Entry 9FG1 (electron microscopy, 3.10 A resolution); this record covers chains C and D of the 7 polymer chains in the assembly.

[Chain C]
Name: Isoform 1 of Gamma-aminobutyric acid receptor subunit gamma-2
Organism: Homo sapiens
UniProtKB: P18507 (GBRG2_HUMAN), isoform P18507-2; the construct has insertions or renumbered stretches relative to UniProt, so the offset changes along the chain: 1-322 = UniProt 40-361; 400-428 = UniProt 447-475
Chain sequence (373 residues; row label = number of the first residue in the row; note: 71 numbers in that range are skipped by the numbering (no residue carries them; nothing is unmodelled there); numbers below 1 keep their minus sign (Thr-1 is residue -1)):
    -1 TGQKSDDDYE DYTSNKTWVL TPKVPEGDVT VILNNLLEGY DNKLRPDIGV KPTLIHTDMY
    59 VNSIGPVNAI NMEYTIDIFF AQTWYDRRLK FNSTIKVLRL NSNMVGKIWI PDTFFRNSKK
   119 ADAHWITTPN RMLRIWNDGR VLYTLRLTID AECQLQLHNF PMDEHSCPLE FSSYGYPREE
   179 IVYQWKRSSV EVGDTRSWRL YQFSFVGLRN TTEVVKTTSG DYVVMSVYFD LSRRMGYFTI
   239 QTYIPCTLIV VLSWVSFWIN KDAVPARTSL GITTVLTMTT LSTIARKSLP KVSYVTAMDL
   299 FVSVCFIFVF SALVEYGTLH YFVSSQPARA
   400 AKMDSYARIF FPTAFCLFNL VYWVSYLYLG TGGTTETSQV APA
Unresolved in the structure: -1 to 24, 429-442
Construct notes: expression tag (-1 to 0, 429-442); conflict Thr11 (Ala50 in P18507); linker (323-328)
Disulfides: Cys151-Cys165
Covalent attachments: N-acetylglucosamine (NAG) linked to Asn208
Residues lining bound ligands: D3D ((19S,22R,25R)-22,25,26-trihydroxy-16,22-dioxo-17,21,23-trioxa-22lambda~5~-phosphahexacosan-19-yl (9E)-octadec-9-enoate): Arg231, Arg232, Met233, Gly234, Thr237, Ile238, Ile242, Pro243, Thr245, Leu246, Trp252, Phe414, Cys415, Asn418, Trp422

[Chain D]
Name: Gamma-aminobutyric acid receptor subunit alpha-1
Organism: Homo sapiens
UniProtKB: P14867 (GBRA1_HUMAN); residues 5-429 here correspond to UniProt positions 32-456 (UniProt number = residue number + 27)
Chain sequence (411 residues; row label = number of the first residue in the row; note: 71 numbers in that range are skipped by the numbering (no residue carries them; nothing is unmodelled there); numbers below 1 keep their minus sign (Met-52 is residue -52)):
   -52 MDEKTTGWRG GHVVEGLAGE LEQLRARLEH HPQGQREPDY DIPTTENLYF QGTGQPSQDE
     8 LKDNTTVFTR ILDRLLDGYD NRLRPGLGER VTEVKTDIFV TSFGPVSDHD MEYTIDVFFR
    68 QSWKDERLKF KGPMTVLRLN NLMASKIWTP DTFFHNGKKS VAHNMTMPNK LLRITEDGTL
   128 LYTMRLTVRA ECPMHLEDFP MDAHACPLKF GSYAYTRAEV VYEWTREPAR SVVVAEDGSR
   188 LNQYDLLGQT VDSGIVQSST GEYVVMTTHF HLKRKIGYFV IQTYLPCIMT VILSQVSFWL
   248 NRESVPARTV FGVTTVLTMT TLSISARNSL PKVAYATAMD WFIAVCYAFV FSALIEFATV
   308 NYFTKSQPAR AA
   391 KIDRLSRIAF PLLFGIFNLV YWATYLNREP QLKAPTPHQ
Unresolved in the structure: -52 to 9, 419-429
Construct notes: initiating methionine (-52); expression tag (-51 to 4); linker (313-319)
Disulfides: Cys139-Cys153
Covalent attachments: N-acetylglucosamine (NAG) linked to Asn111
Residues lining bound ligands:
  - gamma-amino-butanoic acid (ABU): Phe65, Arg67, Leu118, Thr130
  - D3D ((19S,22R,25R)-22,25,26-trihydroxy-16,22-dioxo-17,21,23-trioxa-22lambda~5~-phosphahexacosan-19-yl (9E)-octadec-9-enoate), molecule 1: Asp192, Arg221, Lys222, Ile223, Gly224, Val227, Ile228, Leu232, Pro233, Met236, Ile239
  - D3D, molecule 2: Thr267, Ser270, Ala283, Asp287, Trp288, Ala291, Tyr294

[How chain C and chain D interact]
Pairs across the interface (70):
  Val27(C) - Leu30(D)  hydrophobic
  Thr28(C) - Asp27(D)  hydrogen bond
  Thr28(C) - Leu30(D)
  Leu31(C) - Arg29(D)
  Leu31(C) - Leu30(D)  hydrophobic
  Asn32(C) - Arg29(D)  hydrogen bond
  Ser61(C) - Glu138(D)
  Phe77(C) - Tyr160(D)  hydrophobic
  Arg97(C) - Thr163(D)
  Arg97(C) - Glu166(D)  salt bridge
  Leu98(C) - Arg29(D)
  Leu98(C) - Ala161(D)
  Asn99(C) - Arg29(D)
  Asn99(C) - Tyr162(D)
  Met102(C) - Arg29(D)
  Ile124(C) - Thr99(D)
  Ile124(C) - Phe100(D)
  Ile124(C) - Ser107(D)
  Ile124(C) - Ala109(D)  hydrophobic
  Ile124(C) - Leu133(D)  hydrophobic
  Thr125(C) - Thr99(D)  hydrogen bond (side chain-backbone)
  Thr125(C) - Met131(D)
  Thr125(C) - Leu133(D)
  Thr126(C) - Pro97(D)
  Thr126(C) - Asp98(D)
  Asn128(C) - Phe100(D)
  Asn128(C) - Tyr160(D)
  Arg129(C) - Tyr160(D)
  Met130(C) - Tyr160(D)
  Met130(C) - Tyr210(D)
  Arg132(C) - Ala161(D)  hydrogen bond (side chain-backbone)
  Arg132(C) - Thr163(D)
  Arg132(C) - Thr207(D)  hydrogen bond (side chain-backbone)
  Arg132(C) - Tyr210(D)  hydrogen bond
  Thr142(C) - Tyr160(D)
  Leu143(C) - Tyr160(D)
  Arg144(C) - Phe100(D)
  Arg144(C) - Phe101(D)  hydrogen bond (side chain-backbone)
  Arg144(C) - His102(D)  hydrogen bond (side chain-backbone)
  Arg144(C) - Gly104(D)  hydrogen bond (side chain-backbone)
  Arg144(C) - Tyr160(D)  hydrogen bond (backbone-side chain)
  Arg197(C) - His56(D)  hydrogen bond (side chain-backbone)
  Arg197(C) - Asp57(D)  salt bridge
  Tyr199(C) - Lys279(D)
  Tyr199(C) - Ala281(D)
  Arg232(C) - Ala281(D)
  Gly234(C) - Ala281(D)
  Tyr235(C) - Lys279(D)
  Tyr235(C) - Val280(D)
  Tyr235(C) - Ala281(D)
  Ile238(C) - Arg274(D)
  Ile238(C) - Tyr282(D)
  Leu246(C) - Tyr294(D)  hydrophobic
  Val249(C) - Phe298(D)  hydrophobic
  Leu250(C) - Val263(D)  hydrophobic
  Leu250(C) - Phe298(D)  hydrophobic
  Leu250(C) - Leu301(D)  hydrophobic
  Val253(C) - Ala305(D)  hydrophobic
  Trp256(C) - Ala305(D)
  Trp256(C) - Tyr309(D)
  Asn258(C) - Asn308(D)  hydrogen bond (backbone-side chain)
  Ala261(C) - Val252(D)  hydrophobic
  Ala264(C) - Thr256(D)
  Ser267(C) - Val260(D)
  Leu268(C) - Val260(D)  hydrophobic
  Thr275(C) - Thr267(D)
  Leu279(C) - Ile271(D)  hydrophobic
  Ile282(C) - Ile271(D)  hydrophobic
  Lys285(C) - Asn275(D)
  Arg407(C) - Tyr309(D)
Also at the interface, not in a pair above, chain C (50 interface residues in all): Leu35, Asn101, Asp120, His122, Gln239, Ile247, Ile257, Pro263, Thr271
Also at the interface, not in a pair above, chain D (53 interface residues in all): Asn28, Leu34, Phe66, Trp95, Lys105, Lys106, Val108, Leu264, Ala283, Asp287, Ile302

[Overview]
50 residues of chain C and 53 residues of chain D are in contact; the contacts include 12 hydrogen bonds and 2
salt bridges. Polar contacts include Arg97(C)-Glu166(D), Arg197(C)-Asp57(D) and Thr28(C)-Asp27(D). One
compound D3D molecule is bound between chain C and chain D.
Here chain C is Isoform 1 of Gamma-aminobutyric acid receptor subunit gamma-2 and chain D is
Gamma-aminobutyric acid receptor subunit alpha-1, both from Homo sapiens. Entry 9FG1 (Cryo-EM structure of the
alpha1beta3gamma2 GABA(A) receptor in complex with GABA and Nb38 in the short-lived ...) was determined by
electron microscopy.
